PDB entry 2VHB | X-ray diffraction, 1.76 A resolution | chains A and B

== Chain A (and B) ==
Protein: Hemoglobin
Source organism: Vitreoscilla stercoraria
Notes: chain B of this document is another copy of the same molecule, construct and numbering; everything in this record applies to it too
UniProt: P04252 (BAHG_VITST); residues 1-146 here = UniProt positions 1-146
Chain sequence (146 residues; numbered 1 to 146; the number before each row is that of its first residue):
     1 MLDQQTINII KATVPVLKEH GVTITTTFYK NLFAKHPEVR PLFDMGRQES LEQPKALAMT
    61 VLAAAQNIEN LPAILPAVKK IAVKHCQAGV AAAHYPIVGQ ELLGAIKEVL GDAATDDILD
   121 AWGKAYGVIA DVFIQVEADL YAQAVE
Disordered / not traced: 1, 44-51 (chain B: 1, 44-50, 146)
Bound ions: heme Fe: His85 (together with azide ion)
Small-molecule neighbours: heme (HEM): Val39, Leu42, Phe43, Ala56, Leu57, Thr60, Val61, Ile81, Lys84, His85, Ala88, Val90, His94, Tyr95, Val98, Tyr126, Ile129, Ala130, Phe133
Swiss-Prot annotation at these positions:
  - binding site (heme b): Gln53, His85
What the authors report for this chain:
  - conformationally variable residues (loop rearrangement, order/disorder transition, side-chain flip): Tyr29, Leu51, Glu52, Pro54, Leu57, Glu146
  - binding site for azide ion: Phe28, Tyr29, Phe43, Leu57

== Chain A / chain B interface ==
Pairs across the interface (11):
  Asn70(A) - Gln135(B)
  Pro72(A) - Val132(B)  hydrophobic
  Pro72(A) - Gln135(B)
  Ala73(A) - Gln135(B)
  Leu75(A) - Lys79(B)
  Leu75(A) - Val136(B)  hydrophobic
  Pro76(A) - Asp139(B)
  Gln135(A) - Asn70(B)
  Gln135(A) - Pro72(B)
  Gln135(A) - Ala73(B)
  Asp139(A) - Pro76(B)
Interface residues without a listed pair, chain A (9 interface residues in all): Val132, Val136
Interface residues without a listed pair, chain B (11 interface residues in all): Leu75, Asp131

== In short ==
The interface between chain A and chain B involves 9 residues on one side and 11 on the other. Bound to chain
A: heme. The paper reports a binding site for azide ion at Phe28(A), Tyr29(A) and Phe43(A) among others;
conformational variability at Tyr29(A), Leu51(A) and Glu52(A) among others.
Chain A and chain B are both Hemoglobin (Vitreoscilla stercoraria); the structure, Azide adduct of the
bacterial hemoglobin from vitreoscilla stercoraria, was determined by X-ray diffraction together with 1VHB
from the same study.
